Entry 8YS5 (electron microscopy, 2.95 A resolution); this record covers chains C and B of the 8 polymer chains in the assembly.

[Chain C]
Protein: 2-oxoglutarate ferredoxin oxidoreductase subunit beta
Source organism: Helicobacter pylori
Notes: EC 1.2.7.3
Reference sequence: A0A024BZG2 (A0A024BZG2_HELPX); residue numbers follow UniProt; this construct covers 1-273
Amino-acid sequence (273 residues; row label = number of the first residue in the row):
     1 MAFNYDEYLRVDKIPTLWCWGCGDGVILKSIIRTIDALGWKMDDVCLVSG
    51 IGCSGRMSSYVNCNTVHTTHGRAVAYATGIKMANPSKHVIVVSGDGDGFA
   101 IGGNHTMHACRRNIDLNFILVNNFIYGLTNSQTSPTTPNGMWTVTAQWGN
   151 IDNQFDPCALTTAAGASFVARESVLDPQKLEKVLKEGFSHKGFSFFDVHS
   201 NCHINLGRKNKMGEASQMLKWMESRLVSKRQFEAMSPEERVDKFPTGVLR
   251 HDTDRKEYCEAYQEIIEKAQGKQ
Construct notes: conflict R250 (Lys in A0A024BZG2)
Ion coordination: 4Fe-4S cluster Fe: C19, C22, C53, C202; Mg2+: D95, N123 (together with thiamine diphosphate)
Small-molecule neighbours:
  - thiamine diphosphate: I51, G52, C53, S54, H70, G94, D95, G96, D97, N123, I125, Y126, G127, L128, T129, S134
  - 4Fe-4S cluster (SF4): W18, C19, C22, D24, C53, N123, G127, N201, C202, H203, I204, N205

[Chain B]
Protein: 2-oxoglutarate:acceptor oxidoreductase
Source organism: Helicobacter pylori
Reference sequence: A0A0B2EEZ8 (A0A0B2EEZ8_HELPX); residue numbers follow UniProt; this construct covers 1-186
Amino-acid sequence (186 residues; numbered 1 to 186; the number before each row is that of its first residue):
     1 MEAQLRFTGVGGQGVLLAGEILAEAKIVSGGYGTKTSTYTSQVRGGPTKV
    51 DILLDKDEIIFPYAKEGEIDFMLSVAQISYNQFKSDIKQGGIVVIDPNLV
   101 TPTKEDEEKYQIYKIPIISIAKDEVGNIITQSVVALAITVELTKCVEENI
   151 VLDTMLKKVPAKVADTNKKAFEIGKKHALEALKVRA
Not modelled in the structure: 185-186

[How chain C and chain B interact]
Contacting residue pairs (7; chain C residue first):
  L17(C) - Q42(B)
  C19(C) - V43(B)  hydrophobic
  C19(C) - R44(B)
  R56(C) - S41(B)  hydrogen bond (side chain-backbone)
  L128(C) - S41(B)
  I204(C) - R44(B)
  R208(C) - R44(B)
Interface residues without a listed pair, chain C (10 interface residues in all): W18, W20, G127, N205

[Summary]
The interface between chain C and chain B involves 10 residues on one side and 4 on the other, with 1 hydrogen
bond. Its one hydrogen-bonded contact is R56(C)-S41(B). Bound to chain C: 4Fe-4S cluster and thiamine
diphosphate.
Chain C is 2-oxoglutarate ferredoxin oxidoreductase subunit beta and chain B is 2-oxoglutarate:acceptor
oxidoreductase, both from Helicobacter pylori; the structure, Cryo-EM structure of the Helicobacter pylori
OorDABC complex in the apo-form, was determined by electron microscopy (same publication as 8YS6).
